PDB entry 6PEP | electron microscopy, 3.80 A resolution | chains 4 and AR of the 69 polymer chains in the assembly

[Chain 4]
Molecule: Surface presentation of antigens protein SpaP
Source organism: Salmonella typhimurium (strain LT2 / SGSC1412 / ATCC 700720)
UniProtKB: P40700 (SPAP_SALTY); residue numbers follow UniProt; this construct covers 1-224
Sequence (224 residues; each row starts with the number of its first residue):
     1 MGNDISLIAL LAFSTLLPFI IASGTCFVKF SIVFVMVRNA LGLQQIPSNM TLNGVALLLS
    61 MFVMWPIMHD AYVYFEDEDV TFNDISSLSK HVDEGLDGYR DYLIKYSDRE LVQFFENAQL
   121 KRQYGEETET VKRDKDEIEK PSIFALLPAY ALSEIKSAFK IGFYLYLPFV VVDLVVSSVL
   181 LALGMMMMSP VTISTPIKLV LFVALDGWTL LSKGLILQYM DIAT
Unresolved in the structure: 1-2, 224

[Chain AR]
Molecule: Protein PrgJ
Source organism: Salmonella typhimurium (strain LT2 / SGSC1412 / ATCC 700720)
UniProtKB: P41785 (PRGJ_SALTY); residues 1-101 here = UniProt positions 1-101
Sequence (101 residues; each row starts with the number of its first residue):
     1 MSIATIVPEN AVIGQAVNIR SMETDIVSLD DRLLQAFSGS AIATAVDKQT ITNRIEDPNL
    61 VTDPKELAIS QEMISDYNLY VSMVSTLTRK GVGAVETLLR S
Unresolved in the structure: 1-13

[Chain 4 / chain AR interface]
Pairs across the interface - 29 pairs, chain 4 then chain AR:
  N3(4) - A41(AR)
  N3(4) - T44(AR)
  D4(4) - K48(AR)  salt bridge
  D4(4) - Y77(AR)  hydrogen bond
  I5(4) - S40(AR)
  I5(4) - A41(AR)
  I5(4) - T44(AR)
  I5(4) - V84(AR)  hydrophobic
  I8(4) - V84(AR)  hydrophobic
  I8(4) - T88(AR)
  A12(4) - V92(AR)  hydrophobic
  L16(4) - V92(AR)  hydrophobic
  N83(4) - I42(AR)
  D84(4) - I42(AR)
  I85(4) - S38(AR)
  I85(4) - G39(AR)
  S89(4) - Q35(AR)
  S89(4) - S38(AR)
  V92(4) - L34(AR)  hydrophobic
  D93(4) - L34(AR)
  Q123(4) - D25(AR)  hydrogen bond (side chain-backbone)
  Q123(4) - I26(AR)  hydrogen bond (side chain-backbone)
  Q123(4) - V27(AR)
  Y124(4) - D25(AR)  hydrogen bond (side chain-backbone)
  S142(4) - S28(AR)
  S142(4) - D30(AR)  hydrogen bond
  I143(4) - D30(AR)
  F144(4) - S28(AR)
  F144(4) - L29(AR)  hydrophobic
Other interface residues (no listed pair), chain 4 (25 interface residues in all): S6, A9, T15, F19, S86, L88, Q119, L120
Other interface residues (no listed pair), chain AR (26 interface residues in all): F37, A45, V81, S85, V95, L99, R100

[Overview]
Chain 4 and chain AR form an interface of 25 and 26 residues respectively, with 5 hydrogen bonds and 1 salt
bridge. Polar pairs include D4(4)-K48(AR), D4(4)-Y77(AR) and Q123(4)-D25(AR).
Here chain 4 is Surface presentation of antigens protein SpaP and chain AR is Protein PrgJ, both from
Salmonella typhimurium (strain LT2 / SGSC1412 / ATCC 700720). Entry 6PEP (Focussed refinement of
InvGN0N1:SpaPQR:PrgIJ from the Salmonella SPI-1 injectisome needle complex) was determined by electron
microscopy, deposited together with 6PEE, 6PEM, 6Q14, 6Q15 and 6Q16.
